Entry 2OVF (X-ray diffraction, 2.95 A resolution); this record covers chain A.

[Chain A]
Protein: StaL
Organism: Streptomyces toyocaensis
UniProt: Q8KLM3 (Q8KLM3_STRTO); residues 4-270 here = UniProt positions 4-270
Chain sequence (288 residues; row label = number of the first residue in the row; numbers below 1 keep their minus sign (Met-17 is residue -17)):
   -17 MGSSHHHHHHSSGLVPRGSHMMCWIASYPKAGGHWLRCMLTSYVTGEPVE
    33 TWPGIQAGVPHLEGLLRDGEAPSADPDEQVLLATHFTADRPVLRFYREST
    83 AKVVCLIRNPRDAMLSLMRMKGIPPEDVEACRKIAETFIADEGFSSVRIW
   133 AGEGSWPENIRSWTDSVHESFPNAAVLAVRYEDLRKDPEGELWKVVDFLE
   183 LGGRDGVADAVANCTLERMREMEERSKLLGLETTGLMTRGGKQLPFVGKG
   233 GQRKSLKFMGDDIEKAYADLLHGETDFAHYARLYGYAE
Unresolved in the structure: -17 to 2, 217-235, 270
Differences from the reference sequence: cloning artifact (-17 to -14, -7 to 3); expression tag (-13 to -8)
Disulfides: Cys20-Cys196
Ligand contacts: adenosine-3'-5'-diphosphate (A3P): Tyr10, Pro11, Lys12, Ala13, Gly14, Gly15, His16, Trp17, Arg90, Ser98, Arg101, Tyr163, Cys196, Thr197, Leu198, Met201
From the paper describing this entry:
  - binding site for adenosine-3'-5'-diphosphate: Lys12, Gly14, Gly15, His16, Trp17, Arg90, Ser98, Arg101, Tyr163, Leu198
  - conformationally variable residues (order/disorder transition): Gly217 to Arg235, Gly230 to Lys236
  - binding site for adenosine-3'-5'-diphosphate: Met201 (from molecular simulation)
  - conformationally variable residues (side-chain flip): Trp34 (from molecular simulation)
  - mutagenesis - H43A, F77E, S98A, W132F, E205A, E206A: decreased catalytic activity
  - mutagenesis - R101A, R202A: unchanged catalytic activity
  - mutagenesis - L48E, L48K, H67A: decreased expression
  - mutagenesis - F77E: unchanged expression
  - catalytic residues: Lys12, His43, His67, Ser98 (proposed by the authors, not directly observed)

[In short]
Chain A binds adenosine-3'-5'-diphosphate. From the paper: catalytic residues Lys12, His43 and His67 among
others; H43A, F77E and S98A, among others, reduce catalytic activity; 11 substitutions were tested in all.
Chain A is StaL (Streptomyces toyocaensis); the structure, Crystal Structure of StaL-PAP complex, was
determined by X-ray diffraction together with 2OVB from the same study.
